Entry 8GIR (X-ray diffraction, 2.50 A resolution); this record covers chains C and J of the 6 polymer chains in the assembly.

[Chain C]
Molecule: Cyclic GMP-AMP synthase
From: Mus musculus
Notes: EC 2.7.7.86; fragment: catalytic domain, residues 147-507
Reference sequence: Q8C6L5 (CGAS_MOUSE); residues 147-507 here = UniProt positions 147-507
Sequence (364 residues; row label = number of the first residue in the row):
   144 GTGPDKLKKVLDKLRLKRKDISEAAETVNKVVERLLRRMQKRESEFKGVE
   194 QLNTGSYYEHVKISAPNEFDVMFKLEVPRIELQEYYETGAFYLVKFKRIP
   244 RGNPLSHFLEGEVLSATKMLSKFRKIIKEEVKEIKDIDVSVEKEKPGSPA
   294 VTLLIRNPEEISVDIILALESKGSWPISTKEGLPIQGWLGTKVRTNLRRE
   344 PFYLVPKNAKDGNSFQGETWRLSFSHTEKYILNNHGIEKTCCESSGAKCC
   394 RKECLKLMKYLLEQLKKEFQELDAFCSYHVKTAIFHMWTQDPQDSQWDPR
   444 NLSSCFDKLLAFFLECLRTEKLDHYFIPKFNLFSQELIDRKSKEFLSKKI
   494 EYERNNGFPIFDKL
Not modelled in the structure: 144-147, 240-246, 252-255, 507
Differences from the reference sequence: expression tag (144-146)
Bound ions: Mn2+ site 1: Glu211, Asp213 (together with ATP); Mn2+ site 2: Glu211, Asp213, Asp307 (together with ATP); Zn2+: His378, Cys384, Cys385, Cys392
Small-molecule neighbours: ATP (adenosine-5'-triphosphate): Gly198, Ser199, Glu202, Lys205, Glu211, Asp213, Arg364, Ser368, Glu371, Lys402, Glu406, Ser420, Tyr421, Lys424, His467
Swiss-Prot annotation at these positions:
  - region: Lys372 to Lys395 (DNA-binding)
  - motif: Leu154 to Leu159 (Nuclear export signal), Asp281 to Ser291 (Nuclear localization signal)
  - binding site (GTP): Thr197, Asp307, Arg364 to Glu371
  - binding site (ATP): Ser199, Glu371, Lys402, Ser420 to Lys424
  - binding site (Mg(2+)): Glu211, Asp213, Asp307
  - binding site (2',3'-cGAMP): Asp213, Gly290, Asp307, Lys350, Arg364 to Ser366
  - binding site (Zn(2+)): His378, Cys384, Cys385, Cys392
  - site: Arg241 (Arginine-anchor), Asp307, Ile308 (Cleavage)
  - modified residue: Lys156 (N6-lactoyllysine), Glu176 (PolyADP-ribosyl glutamic acid), Ser199 (Phosphoserine), Tyr201 (Phosphotyrosine), Glu272 (5-glutamyl polyglutamate), Ser291 (Phosphoserine), Glu302 (5-glutamyl glutamate), Lys372 (N6-acetyllysine), Lys382 (N6-acetyllysine), Lys402 (N6-acetyllysine), Ser420 (Phosphoserine), Lys491 (N6-methyllysine)
  - lipidation (S-palmitoyl cysteine): Cys392, Cys393, Cys459
  - cross-link (Glycyl lysine isopeptide (Lys-Gly)): Lys217 (interchain with G-Cter in SUMO), Lys271 (interchain with G-Cter in ubiquitin), Lys335 (interchain with G-Cter in SUMO), Lys372 (interchain with G-Cter in SUMO), Lys382 (interchain with G-Cter in SUMO), Lys399 (interchain with G-Cter in ubiquitin), Lys402 (interchain with G-Cter in ubiquitin), Lys409 (interchain with G-Cter in ubiquitin), Lys410 (interchain with G-Cter in ubiquitin), Lys464 (interchain with G-Cter in SUMO)
  - mutagenesis: Lys156 (K156Q: Mimics lactylation; knockin mice show higher mortality following HSV-1 infection), Asn172 (N172K: Induces alteration of the DNA-binding surface and leads to decreased synthesis of cyclic GMP-AMP (cGAMP); when associated with L-180), Glu176 (E176A: Abolished poly-ADP-ribosylation by PARP1, stimulating interferon production in knockin mice), Arg180 (R180L: Induces alteration of the DNA-binding surface and leads to decreased synthesis of cyclic GMP-AMP (cGAMP); when associated with K-182), Gly198 (G198A: Abolishes stimulation of interferon production; when associated with A-199), Ser199 (S199A: Abolishes stimulation of interferon production; when associated with A-199), Tyr201 (Y201E: Phosphomimetic mutant; reduced translocation to the nucleus following treatment with etoposide), Glu211 to Asp213 (Abolished nucleotidyltransferase activity. Does not affect nuclear localization and tethering to chromatin), Glu211 (E211A: Abolishes ability to promote type-I interferon production), Asp213 (D213A: Abolishes ability to promote type-I interferon production), Lys217 (K217R: Reduced sumoylation), Arg222 (R222E: Impaired tethering to chromatin, leading to constitutive activation in the absence of DNA), 31 further mutagenesis entries in UniProt
Reported in the primary citation:
  - mutagenesis - E211Q/D213N: abolished catalytic activity
  - specificity-determining residues: His467 (proposed by the authors, not directly observed)
  - mutagenesis - R364A (33-fold), H467A: decreased catalytic activity on ATP/GTP
  - mutagenesis - H467A (2-fold): increased catalytic activity on GTP/GTP
  - specificity-determining residues: Ile309, Arg364
  - mutagenesis - R364A (10-fold): decreased catalytic activity on GTP/GTP
  - mutagenesis - R364A (4-fold): increased catalytic activity on ATP/ATP

[Chain J]
Molecule: Palindromic DNA18
Sequence (18 nucleotides; each row starts with the number of its first residue):
     1 ATCTGTACATGTACAGAT

[Interface between chain C and chain J]
Contacting residue pairs (15):
  Lys151(C) with DT2(J), phosphate contact
  Arg161(C) with DA7(J), base contact; DC8(J), hydrogen bond to the base; DA9(J), sugar contact
  Ser165(C) with DA9(J), hydrogen bond to the phosphate; DT10(J), hydrogen bond to the phosphate
  Ala168(C) with DT10(J), phosphate contact; DG11(J), phosphate contact
  Asn172(C) with DG11(J), hydrogen bond to the phosphate
  Asn196(C) with DT12(J), hydrogen bond to the phosphate
  Tyr200(C) with DT10(J), hydrogen bond to the phosphate; DG11(J), hydrogen bond to the phosphate
  Tyr201(C) with DG11(J), phosphate contact; DT12(J), phosphate contact
  Lys372(C) with DT12(J), salt bridge to the phosphate
Interface residues without a listed pair, chain C (10 interface residues in all): Ile164

[Summary]
10 residues of chain C face 7 of chain J across their interface; the contacts include 7 hydrogen bonds and 1
salt bridge. Among the polar pairs are Arg161(C)-DC8(J), Ser165(C)-DA9(J) and Ser165(C)-DT10(J). The paper
reports that R364A and H467A of chain C reduce catalytic activity on ATP/GTP; specificity determinants
His467(C), Ile309(C) and Arg364(C).
Chain C is Cyclic GMP-AMP synthase (Mus musculus) and chain J is Palindromic DNA18; the structure, Structure
of Ternary Complex of mouse cGAS with dsDNA and Bound ATP: with 10mM Mg2+ and ..., was determined by X-ray
diffraction together with 7UUX, 7UXW, 7UYQ, 7UYZ, 7UZR, 7V0W and 14 further entries from the same study.
